PDB entry 4Q3C | X-ray diffraction, 2.10 A resolution | chain A

Chain A:
Name: PylD, pyrrolysine synthase
Source organism: Methanosarcina barkeri
Notes: EC 1.4.1.-
UniProt: Q46E80 (Q46E80_METBF); residues 1-259 here correspond to UniProt positions 5-263 (UniProt number = residue number + 4)
Sequence (260 residues; each row starts with the number of its first residue; numbering starts at 0):
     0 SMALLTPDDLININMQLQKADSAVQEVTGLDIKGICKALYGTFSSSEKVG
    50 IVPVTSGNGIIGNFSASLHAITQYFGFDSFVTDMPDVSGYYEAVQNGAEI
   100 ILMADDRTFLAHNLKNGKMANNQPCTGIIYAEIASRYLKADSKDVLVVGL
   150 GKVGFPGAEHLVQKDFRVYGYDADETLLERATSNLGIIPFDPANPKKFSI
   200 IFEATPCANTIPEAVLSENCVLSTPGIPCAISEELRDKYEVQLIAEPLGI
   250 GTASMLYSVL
Disordered / not traced: 0
Construct notes: expression tag (0)
Swiss-Prot annotation at these positions:
  - binding site (L-pyrrolysine): Leu-4, Val-53, Ile-60, Ala-103
  - binding site (NAD(+)): Lys-151, Val-152, Asp-171, Cys-206, Pro-224, Ile-226, Glu-245
Bound ions: Mg2+: Tyr-129, Glu-245 (together with NAD); Na+: Glu-202, Thr-204, Cys-206, Pro-227
Small-molecule neighbours:
  - 2YG (N~6~-L-lysyl-L-lysine): Ala-2, Leu-3, Leu-4, Pro-52, Val-53, Gly-58, Ile-59, Ile-60, Phe-63, Ala-103, Asp-104, Asp-105, Phe-108, Asn-121, Pro-246, Leu-247
  - NAD (nicotinamide-adenine-dinucleotide): Ala-2, Asn-121, Gln-122, Thr-125, Tyr-129, Val-147, Gly-148, Leu-149, Gly-150, Lys-151, Val-152, Gly-153, Tyr-170, Asp-171, Ala-172, Asp-173, Leu-176, Ala-203, Thr-204, Pro-205, Cys-206, Thr-209, Pro-224, Gly-225, Ile-226, Glu-245, Pro-246, Leu-247, Gly-250

Overview:
Bound to chain A: NAD and compound 2YG. The Mg2+ site is built by Tyr-129 and Glu-245. Glu-202, Thr-204,
Cys-206 and Pro-227 coordinate Na+. UniProt lists 4 L-pyrrolysine-binding residues and 7 NAD+-binding
residues.
Chain A is PylD, pyrrolysine synthase (Methanosarcina barkeri); the structure, PylD cocrystallized with
L-Lysine-Ne-L-lysine and NAD+, was determined by X-ray diffraction, deposited together with 4Q39, 4Q3A, 4Q3D
and 4Q3E.
